Entry 5TDS (X-ray diffraction, 1.72 A resolution); this record covers chains A and B of the 3 polymer chains in the assembly.

Chain A:
Name: Toluene-4-monooxygenase system protein A
Source organism: Pseudomonas mendocina
Notes: EC 1.14.13.-
UniProtKB: Q00456 (TMOA_PSEME); residues 1-493 here = UniProt positions 1-493
Amino-acid sequence (493 residues; numbered 1 to 493; the number before each row is that of its first residue):
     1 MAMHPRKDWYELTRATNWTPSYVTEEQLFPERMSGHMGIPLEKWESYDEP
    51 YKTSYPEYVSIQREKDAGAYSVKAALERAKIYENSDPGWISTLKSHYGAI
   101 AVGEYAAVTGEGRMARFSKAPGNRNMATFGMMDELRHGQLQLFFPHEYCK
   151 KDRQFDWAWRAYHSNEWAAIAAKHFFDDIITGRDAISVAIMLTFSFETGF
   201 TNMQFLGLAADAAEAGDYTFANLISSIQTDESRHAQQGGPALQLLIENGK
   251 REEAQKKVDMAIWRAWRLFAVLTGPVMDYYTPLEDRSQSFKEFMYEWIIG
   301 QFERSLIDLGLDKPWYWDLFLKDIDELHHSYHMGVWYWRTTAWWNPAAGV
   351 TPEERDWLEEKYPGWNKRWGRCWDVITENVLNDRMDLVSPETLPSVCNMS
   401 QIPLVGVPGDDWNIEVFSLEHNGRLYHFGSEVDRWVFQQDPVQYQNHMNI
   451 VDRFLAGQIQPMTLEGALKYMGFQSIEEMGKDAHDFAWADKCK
Not modelled in the structure: 1, 492-493
Differences from the reference sequence: conflict W336 (Leu in Q00456), Y337 (Asp in Q00456)
Ion coordination: Fe ion site 1: E104, E134, H137; Fe ion site 2: E134, E197, E231, H234
Ligand contacts:
  - toluene (MBN), molecule 1: M3, W9, P56
  - toluene (MBN), molecule 2: I100, G103, E104, A107, Y162, F176, I180, F196, E197, T201
  - toluene (MBN), molecule 3: I100, F196, F200, T201, Q204, F205, A265, L268, F269, L272
  - toluene (MBN), molecule 4: W167, V271, S330, Y331, G334, V335, W338, P394, I402, P403, V405
  - toluene (MBN), molecule 5: W167, W338, T341, L393, P394, V396, P403, I450, M471
Curated features (UniProtKB/Swiss-Prot):
  - binding site (Fe cation): E104, E134, H137, E197, E231, H234
  - mutagenesis: G103 (G103L: Increases production of m-cresol, instread of p-cresol), T201 (T201A: Strongly increases consumption of dioxygen in the absence of bound substrate), Q228 (Q228A: Shows a strong decrease in the catalytic efficiency for hydroxylation and only a minor change in the affinity for toluene)

Chain B:
Name: Toluene-4-monooxygenase system protein E
Source organism: Pseudomonas mendocina
Notes: EC 1.14.13.-
UniProtKB: Q00460 (TMOE_PSEME); numbering as in UniProt (aligned over 1-327)
Amino-acid sequence (327 residues; each row starts with the number of its first residue):
     1 MSFESKKPMRTWSHLAEMRKKPSEYDIVSRKLHYSTNNPDSPWELSPDSP
    51 MNLWYKQYRNASPLKHDNWDAFTDPDQLVYRTYNLMQDGQESYVQSLFDQ
   101 FNEREHDQMVREGWEHTMARCYSPLRYLFHCLQMSSAYVQQMAPASTISN
   151 CCILQTADSLRWLTHTAYRTHELSLTYPDAGLGEHERELWEKEPGWQGLR
   201 ELMEKQLTAFDWGEAFVSLNLVVKPMIVESIFKPLQQQAWENNDTLLPLL
   251 IDSQLKDAERHSRWSKALVKHALENPDNHAVIEGWIEKWRPLADRAAEAY
   301 LSMLSSDILHAQYLERSTSLRASILTV
Not modelled in the structure: 1-2, 19-21, 307-327
Ligand contacts: toluene (MBN): E91, V94, Q95, F98, T164, H165, Y168

How chain A and chain B interact:
Residue-residue contacts - 197 pairs, chain A then chain B:
  A2(A) with D99(B), hydrogen bond (backbone-side chain); N102(B), hydrogen bond (backbone-side chain); E103(B), hydrogen bond (backbone-side chain)
  M3(A) with Q95(B); D99(B); Y168(B)
  H4(A) with N102(B), hydrogen bond; Y168(B), hydrogen bond (backbone-side chain); E172(B), salt bridge; L175(B)
  D8(A) with H171(B), hydrogen bond (backbone-side chain)
  W9(A) with T164(B); Y168(B); H171(B)
  L12(A) with R126(B); A167(B), hydrophobic; T170(B); G183(B)
  T13(A) with L163(B); A167(B)
  A15(A) with R126(B), hydrogen bond (backbone-side chain); Y127(B), hydrogen bond (backbone-side chain)
  T16(A) with Y127(B); H130(B)
  N17(A) with Y127(B); R187(B)
  W18(A) with C131(B), hydrophobic; R187(B); W190(B); E191(B); R200(B); E204(B), hydrogen bond
  T19(A) with R187(B), hydrogen bond; E191(B), hydrogen bond (backbone-side chain); R200(B), hydrogen bond (backbone-side chain)
  P20(A) with R200(B); E204(B)
  S21(A) with R200(B), hydrogen bond; E204(B), hydrogen bond (backbone-side chain)
  Y22(A) with Q197(B), hydrogen bond; R200(B); E201(B); E204(B), hydrogen bond (backbone-side chain)
  V23(A) with E204(B), hydrogen bond (backbone-side chain); T208(B)
  Q27(A) with T208(B)
  L28(A) with L207(B), hydrophobic
  R32(A) with P50(B), hydrogen bond (side chain-backbone); W54(B)
  M33(A) with M51(B), hydrophobic; W54(B)
  E45(A) with R187(B), salt bridge
  Y55(A) with Y83(B), hydrogen bond; Q87(B); E91(B); A157(B); D158(B); R161(B)
  P56(A) with E91(B)
  Y58(A) with Y80(B), hydrogen bond
  V59(A) with N84(B); D88(B); E91(B)
  S60(A) with D88(B)
  Q62(A) with Y80(B), hydrogen bond; N84(B)
  R63(A) with L85(B); D88(B), salt bridge
  D66(A) with Y80(B); R81(B)
  Y70(A) with R81(B)
  V102(A) with L32(B); Y34(B), hydrophobic
  Y105(A) with L32(B), hydrophobic; H33(B); S146(B), hydrogen bond (side chain-backbone); S149(B); N150(B), hydrogen bond
  A106(A) with Y34(B)
  V108(A) with Q140(B); I153(B), hydrophobic
  T109(A) with Y55(B); Q140(B), hydrogen bond
  G112(A) with A137(B); Q140(B); Q141(B), hydrogen bond (backbone-side chain)
  R113(A) with M51(B); Y55(B), hydrogen bond; Q141(B), hydrogen bond
  A115(A) with M134(B); A137(B), hydrophobic
  R116(A) with M134(B); Q141(B); L207(B), hydrogen bond (side chain-backbone); F210(B)
  F117(A) with Y138(B), hydrophobic; Q141(B)
  R124(A) with H130(B), hydrogen bond; Q133(B); M134(B)
  N125(A) with H130(B); Q133(B), hydrogen bond; L160(B)
  T128(A) with Q133(B), hydrogen bond; T156(B); L160(B)
  F129(A) with L160(B), hydrophobic
  M131(A) with Q140(B); T156(B)
  M132(A) with Y80(B); Y83(B), hydrophobic; I153(B), hydrophobic; L154(B), hydrophobic; A157(B), hydrophobic
  L135(A) with N150(B); I153(B), hydrophobic
  R136(A) with Y80(B)
  Q139(A) with V28(B); S29(B); V79(B); Y80(B), hydrogen bond (side chain-backbone); N150(B)
  L142(A) with W12(B); V28(B); L32(B), hydrophobic
  F143(A) with E24(B); V28(B), hydrophobic
  H146(A) with R10(B); T11(B), hydrogen bond; W12(B); I27(B)
  C149(A) with P8(B); M9(B); W12(B), hydrophobic
  K150(A) with P8(B); M9(B), hydrogen bond (backbone-backbone); R10(B)
  K151(A) with P8(B)
  D152(A) with P8(B)
  R153(A) with K6(B); K7(B), hydrogen bond (side chain-backbone); P8(B); M9(B)
  F155(A) with W12(B)
  D156(A) with M9(B); W12(B); S13(B), hydrogen bond
  A158(A) with W12(B), hydrophobic
  W159(A) with W12(B), hydrophobic; S13(B); H14(B), hydrogen bond; R30(B); K31(B), hydrogen bond (side chain-backbone); L32(B)
  Y162(A) with Y34(B)
  H163(A) with K31(B), hydrogen bond (side chain-backbone); Y34(B); N37(B), hydrogen bond
  I170(A) with E44(B)
  K173(A) with Y34(B); E44(B)
  H174(A) with E44(B)
  D177(A) with Y34(B), hydrogen bond; W43(B); E44(B), hydrogen bond (side chain-backbone); L45(B)
  T181(A) with W43(B); M51(B)
  G182(A) with M51(B)
  R183(A) with M51(B)
  V442(A) with S46(B); D48(B); S49(B)
  Q443(A) with L45(B); S46(B), hydrogen bond (backbone-backbone); S49(B); P50(B)
  Y444(A) with S46(B)
  Q445(A) with S46(B)
  N446(A) with S46(B), hydrogen bond (backbone-side chain); P47(B); D48(B), hydrogen bond
  H447(A) with E44(B), salt bridge; L45(B); S46(B)
  R453(A) with E44(B), salt bridge
  L468(A) with F3(B), hydrophobic
  K469(A) with F3(B)
  F473(A) with F3(B)
  Q474(A) with K6(B), hydrogen bond (backbone-side chain)
  S475(A) with E4(B); K6(B)
  I476(A) with F3(B); E4(B), hydrogen bond (backbone-backbone)
  E477(A) with S5(B), hydrogen bond; K6(B), hydrogen bond (side chain-backbone)
  M479(A) with F3(B), hydrophobic
Interface residues without a listed pair, chain A (93 interface residues in all): F29, P30, D133, P145, R160, D178, D184, E465
Interface residues without a listed pair, chain B (89 interface residues in all): L53, F98, M142, K205

Overview:
The interface between chain A and chain B involves 93 residues on one side and 89 on the other, with 49
hydrogen bonds and 5 salt bridges. Polar pairs include H4(A)-E172(B), E45(A)-R187(B) and R63(A)-D88(B). One
toluene molecule is bound between chain A and chain B.
Here chain A is Toluene-4-monooxygenase system protein A and chain B is Toluene-4-monooxygenase system protein
E, both from Pseudomonas mendocina. Entry 5TDS (Toluene bound in the resting active site of toluene
4-monooxygenase (T4moH)) was determined by X-ray diffraction, deposited together with 5TDT, 5TDU and 5TDV.
